6UT2 - chains B and C of the 3 polymer chains in the assembly; structure by solution NMR.

[Chain B (and C)]
Protein: Tropomyosin alpha-1 chain chimeric peptide
From: Homo sapiens
Notes: chain C of this document is another copy of the same molecule, construct and numbering; everything in this record applies to it too
UniProtKB: P09493 (TPM1_HUMAN); residues 1-14 carry their UniProt numbers (14 of 32 residues fall inside the UniProt entry; the rest is not from it)
Sequence (33 residues; row label = number of the first residue in the row; numbering starts at 0):
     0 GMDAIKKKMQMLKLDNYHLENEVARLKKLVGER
Differences from the reference sequence: expression tag (0)
UniProt features mapped onto this chain:
  - modified residue: Met1 (N-acetylmethionine)

[Chain B / chain C interface]
Pairs across the interface - 20 pairs, chain B then chain C:
  Met8(B) - Met8(C)
  Met8(B) - Leu11(C)
  Leu11(B) - Leu11(C)
  Leu11(B) - Asn15(C)
  Asp14(B) - Asn15(C)
  Asn15(B) - Asp14(C)
  Asn15(B) - Asn15(C)
  Asn15(B) - Leu18(C)
  Leu18(B) - Asn15(C)
  Leu18(B) - Leu18(C)
  Glu19(B) - Leu18(C)
  Glu21(B) - Val22(C)
  Glu21(B) - Lys26(C)
  Val22(B) - Val22(C)
  Arg24(B) - Lys26(C)
  Arg24(B) - Glu31(C)
  Leu25(B) - Val22(C)
  Leu25(B) - Leu25(C)
  Leu25(B) - Lys26(C)
  Leu28(B) - Val29(C)
Other interface residues (no listed pair), chain B (14 interface residues in all): Ile4, Lys26, Val29
Other interface residues (no listed pair), chain C (12 interface residues in all): Glu19, Leu28

[Summary]
Chain B and chain C form an interface of 14 and 12 residues respectively.
Chain B and chain C are both Tropomyosin alpha-1 chain chimeric peptide (Homo sapiens); the structure, 3D
structure of the leiomodin/tropomyosin binding interface, was determined by solution NMR.
